8ITG - chains A and B; structure by X-ray diffraction, 2.25 A resolution.

[Chain A]
Protein: Poly-gamma-glutamate synthesis protein (Capsule biosynthesis protein)
Organism: Streptomyces griseorubiginosus
UniProtKB: A0A4V2TW40 (A0A4V2TW40_9ACTN); residues 1-440 here = UniProt positions 1-440
Sequence (440 residues; each row starts with the number of its first residue):
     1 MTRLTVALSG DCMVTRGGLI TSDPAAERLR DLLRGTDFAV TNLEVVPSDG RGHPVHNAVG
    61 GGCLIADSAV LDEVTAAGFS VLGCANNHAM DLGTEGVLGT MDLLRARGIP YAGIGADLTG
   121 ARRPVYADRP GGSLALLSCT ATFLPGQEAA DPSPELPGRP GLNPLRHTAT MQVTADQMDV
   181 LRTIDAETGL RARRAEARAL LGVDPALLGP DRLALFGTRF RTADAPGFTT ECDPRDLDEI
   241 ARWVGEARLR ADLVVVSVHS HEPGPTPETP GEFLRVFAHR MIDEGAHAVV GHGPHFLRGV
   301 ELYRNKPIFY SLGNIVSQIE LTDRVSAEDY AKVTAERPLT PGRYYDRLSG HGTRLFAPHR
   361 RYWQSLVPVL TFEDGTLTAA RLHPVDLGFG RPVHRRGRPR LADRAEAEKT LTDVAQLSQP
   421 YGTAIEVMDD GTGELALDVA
Not modelled in the structure: 440
Construct notes: conflict Arg34 (His in A0A4V2TW40), Val59 (Ala in A0A4V2TW40), Met101 (Leu in A0A4V2TW40), His287 (Asp in A0A4V2TW40), Ala380 (Val in A0A4V2TW40), Ile425 (Val in A0A4V2TW40)
Bound ions: Ca2+: Glu44, Asn87 (shared with Gly21(B) of chain B)
Reported in the primary citation:
  - binding site for Tricyclic peptide MS-271 (chain B): Gly60 to Gly62, Leu64, Ile319, Leu348, Leu355, Phe356
  - Ca2+ coordination: Glu44, Asn87, His259, His261
  - contacts within the chain: His88-Asp91 (hydrogen bond)
  - catalytic residues: Asp11, His88, Asp91, His295 (proposed by the authors, not directly observed)
  - mutagenesis - D11A, E44A, N87A, H88A, D91A: abolished catalytic activity
  - mutagenesis - H259A, H261A: decreased catalytic activity
  - mutagenesis - H295A: decreased stability

[Chain B]
Protein: Tricyclic peptide MS-271
Organism: Streptomyces griseorubiginosus
UniProtKB: A0A385ZG42 (A0A385ZG42_9ACTN); residues -20 to 20 here correspond to UniProt positions 1-41 (UniProt number = residue number + 21)
Sequence (42 residues; each row starts with the number of its first residue; numbers below 1 keep their minus sign (Met-20 is residue -20)):
   -20 MSAVYEPPML QEVGDFDELT KCLGVGSCND FAGCGYAIVC FG
Not modelled in the structure: -20 to 11, 16-18
Construct notes: expression tag (21)
Disulfide bonds: Cys13-Cys19
Bound ions: Ca2+: Gly21 (shared with Glu44(A), Asn87(A) of chain A)
Reported in the primary citation:
  - Ca2+ coordination: Gly21

[Chain A / chain B interface]
Residue-residue contacts - 26 pairs, chain A then chain B:
  Met13(A) with Gly21(B)
  Glu44(A) with Gly21(B)
  Val59(A) with Gly12(B); Cys13(B), hydrophobic; Cys19(B)
  Gly60(A) with Cys19(B); Phe20(B); Gly21(B), hydrogen bond (backbone-backbone)
  Gly61(A) with Phe20(B)
  Asn87(A) with Cys19(B); Gly21(B), hydrogen bond (side chain-backbone)
  His88(A) with Gly21(B), hydrogen bond (side chain-backbone)
  Thr142(A) with Cys19(B)
  Phe143(A) with Gly12(B)
  His167(A) with Tyr15(B)
  Phe228(A) with Tyr15(B), hydrophobic
  Thr230(A) with Tyr15(B)
  His261(A) with Cys19(B); Phe20(B); Gly21(B)
  Glu262(A) with Tyr15(B)
  Pro263(A) with Tyr15(B)
  His295(A) with Phe20(B), hydrogen bond (side chain-backbone); Gly21(B), hydrogen bond (side chain-backbone)
  Ile319(A) with Gly21(B)
  Phe356(A) with Phe20(B), hydrophobic
Interface residues without a listed pair, chain A (26 interface residues in all): Leu64, Leu144, Pro145, Ala169, Phe273, Gly293, Leu348, Leu355
The authors on this interface:
  - residue pairs: Gly60(A)-Gly21(B) (backbone contact), His295(A)-Phe20(B) (hydrogen bond)

[Overview]
26 residues of chain A and 6 residues of chain B are in contact, with 5 hydrogen bonds. Among the polar pairs
are Asn87(A)-Gly21(B), His88(A)-Gly21(B) and His295(A)-Phe20(B). The paper describes a backbone contact
between Gly60(A) and Gly21(B); a hydrogen bond between His295(A) and Phe20(B). The paper reports catalytic
residues Asp11(A), His88(A) and Asp91(A) among others; D11A, E44A and N87A of chain A, among others, abolish
catalytic activity; 8 substitutions were tested in all.
Here chain A is Poly-gamma-glutamate synthesis protein (Capsule biosynthesis protein) and chain B is Tricyclic
peptide MS-271, both from Streptomyces griseorubiginosus. Entry 8ITG (Crystal structure of lasso peptide
epimerase MslH in complexed with precursor peptide variant MslAW21G) was determined by X-ray diffraction (same
publication as 8GQ9, 8GQA, 8GQB and 8ITH).
